PDB entry 9D19 | electron microscopy, 2.88 A resolution | chains A and H of the 8 polymer chains in the assembly

Chain A:
Molecule: Isoform 5 of Calcium-activated potassium channel subunit alpha-1
From: Homo sapiens
UniProt: Q12791 (KCMA1_HUMAN), isoform Q12791-5; residues 1-1056 here correspond to UniProt positions 66-1121 (UniProt number = residue number + 65)
Sequence (1056 residues; each row starts with the number of its first residue):
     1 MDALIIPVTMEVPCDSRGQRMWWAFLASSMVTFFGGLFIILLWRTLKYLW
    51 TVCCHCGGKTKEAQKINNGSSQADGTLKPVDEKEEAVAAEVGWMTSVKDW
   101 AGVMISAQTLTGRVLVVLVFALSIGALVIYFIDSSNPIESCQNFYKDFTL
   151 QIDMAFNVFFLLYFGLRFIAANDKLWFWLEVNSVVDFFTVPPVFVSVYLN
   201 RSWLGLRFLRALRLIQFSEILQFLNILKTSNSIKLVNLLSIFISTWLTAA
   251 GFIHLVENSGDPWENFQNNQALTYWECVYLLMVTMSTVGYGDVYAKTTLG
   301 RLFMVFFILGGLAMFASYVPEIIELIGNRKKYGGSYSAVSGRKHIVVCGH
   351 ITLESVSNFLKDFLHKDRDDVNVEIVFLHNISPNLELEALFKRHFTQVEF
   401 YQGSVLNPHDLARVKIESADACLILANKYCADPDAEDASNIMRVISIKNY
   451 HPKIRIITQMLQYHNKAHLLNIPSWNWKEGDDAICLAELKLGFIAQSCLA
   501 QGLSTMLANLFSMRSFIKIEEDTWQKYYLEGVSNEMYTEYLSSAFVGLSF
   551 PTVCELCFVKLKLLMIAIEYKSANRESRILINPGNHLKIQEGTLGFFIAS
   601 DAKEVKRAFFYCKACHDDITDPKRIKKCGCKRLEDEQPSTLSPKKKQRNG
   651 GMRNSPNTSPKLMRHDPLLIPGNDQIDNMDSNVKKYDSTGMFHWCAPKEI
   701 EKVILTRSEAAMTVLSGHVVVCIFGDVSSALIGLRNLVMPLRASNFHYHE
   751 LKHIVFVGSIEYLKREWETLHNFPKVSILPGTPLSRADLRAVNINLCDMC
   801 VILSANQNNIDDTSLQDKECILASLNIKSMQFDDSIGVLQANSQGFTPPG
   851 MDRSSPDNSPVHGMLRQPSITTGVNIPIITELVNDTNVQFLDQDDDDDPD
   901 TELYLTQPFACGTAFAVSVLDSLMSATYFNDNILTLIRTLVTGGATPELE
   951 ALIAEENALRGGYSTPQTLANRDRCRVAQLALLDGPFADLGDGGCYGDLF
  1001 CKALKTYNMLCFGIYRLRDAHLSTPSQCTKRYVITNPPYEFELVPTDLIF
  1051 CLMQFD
Unresolved in the structure: 1-18, 55-90, 570-576, 616-680, 834-870
Ion coordination: K+ site 1: Thr-287 (shared with 1 residue of chain B; 1 residue of chain C; 1 residue of chain D); K+ site 2: Thr-287, Val-288 (shared with 2 residues of chain B; 2 residues of chain C; 2 residues of chain D); K+ site 3: Val-288, Gly-289 (shared with 2 residues of chain B; 2 residues of chain C; 2 residues of chain D); K+ site 4: Gly-289, Tyr-290 (shared with 2 residues of chain B; 2 residues of chain C; 2 residues of chain D); Ca2+ site 1: Asp-367, Arg-514, Ser-533, Glu-535, Ser-600; Mg2+: Glu-374, Glu-399; Ca2+ site 2: Asn-449 (shared with 4 residues of chain B); Ca2+ site 3: Gln-889, Asp-892, Asp-895, Asp-897 (shared with 1 residue of chain D)
Swiss-Prot annotation at these positions:
  - region: Leu-491 to Phe-511 (Segment S7), Leu-548 to Ile-568 (Segment S8), Cys-612 to His-616 (Heme-binding motif)
  - motif: Thr-287 to Tyr-290 (Selectivity for potassium)
  - binding site (Mg(2+)): Glu-374, Gln-397, Glu-399
  - lipidation (S-palmitoyl cysteine): Cys-53, Cys-54, Cys-56

Chain H:
Molecule: Large-conductance Ca2+-activated K+ channel beta2 subunit, Calcium-activated potassium channel subunit beta-4
From: Homo sapiens
Notes: fragment: N-terminal 45 residues of kcnmb2 ligated to kcnmb4 (devoid of N terminal first 15 residues)
UniProt: chimeric construct of B5BNX0, Q86W47: residues 2-44 from B5BNX0 (B5BNX0_HUMAN) positions 2-44 (same numbers); residues 45-240 from Q86W47 positions 15-210 (UniProt number = residue number - 30)
Sequence (239 residues; each row starts with the number of its first residue):
     2 FIWTSGRTSSSYRHDEKRNIYQKIRDHDLLDKRKTVTALKAGEDKSIRLG
    52 LFLIISGVVSLFIFGFCWLSPALQDLQATEANCTVLSVQQIGEVFECTFT
   102 CGADCRGTSQYPCVQVYVNNSESNSRALLHSDEHQLLTNPKCSYIPPCKR
   152 ENQKNLESVMNWQQYWKDEIGSQPFTCYFNQHQRPDDVLLHRTHDEIVLL
   202 HCFLWPLVTFVVGVLIVVLTICAKSLAVKAEAMKKRKFS
Unresolved in the structure: 2-33, 236-240
Disulfides: Cys-84/Cys-178, Cys-98/Cys-149, Cys-114/Cys-143
Swiss-Prot annotation at these positions:
  - glycosylation (N-linked (GlcNAc...) asparagine): Asn-83, Asn-120

Interface between chain A and chain H:
Pairs across the interface (8):
  Val-128(A) / Phe-63(H)  hydrophobic
  Phe-131(A) / Phe-67(H)  hydrophobic
  Ile-132(A) / Phe-67(H)
  Ser-135(A) / Leu-70(H)
  Trp-275(A) / Phe-67(H)  hydrophobic
  Ser-335(A) / Thr-38(H)
  Ser-335(A) / Ala-39(H)
  Lys-415(A) / Thr-38(H)
Other interface residues (no listed pair), chain A (9 interface residues in all): Ser-337, Arg-413
Other interface residues (no listed pair), chain H (7 interface residues in all): Lys-35, Ser-71

In short:
9 residues of chain A and 7 residues of chain H are in contact. Thr-287(A) and Val-288(A) form the K+ site 2.
Val-288(A) and Gly-289(A) coordinate K+ site 3. Curated annotation (UniProt) lists 3 Mg2+-binding residues on
chain A.
Here chain A is Isoform 5 of Calcium-activated potassium channel subunit alpha-1 and chain H is
Large-conductance Ca2+-activated K+ channel beta2 subunit, Calcium-activated potassium channel subunit beta-4,
both from Homo sapiens. Entry 9D19 (Ca2+ bound open-inactivated hSlo1 + beta2N-beta4 channel in
detergent-conformation 3 of inactivating domain) was determined by electron microscopy together with 9CZH,
9CZJ, 9CZK, 9CZM, 9CZO, 9CZQ and 9D18 from the same study.
